Entry 5U1B (X-ray diffraction, 2.81 A resolution); this record covers chains B and D of the 8 polymer chains in the assembly.

Chain B (and D):
Molecule: MtrE protein, Ferritin chimera
Source organism: Neisseria gonorrhoeae
Notes: EC 1.16.3.2; chain D of this document is another copy of the same molecule, construct and numbering; everything in this record applies to it too
Reference sequence: chimeric construct of Q51006, O69434: residues -17 to -3 from Q51006 (Q51006_NEIGO) positions 317-331 (UniProt number = residue number + 334); residues 1-167 from O69434 positions 1-167 (same numbers)
Sequence (189 residues; row label = number of the first residue in the row; numbers below 1 keep their minus sign (Met-21 is residue -21)):
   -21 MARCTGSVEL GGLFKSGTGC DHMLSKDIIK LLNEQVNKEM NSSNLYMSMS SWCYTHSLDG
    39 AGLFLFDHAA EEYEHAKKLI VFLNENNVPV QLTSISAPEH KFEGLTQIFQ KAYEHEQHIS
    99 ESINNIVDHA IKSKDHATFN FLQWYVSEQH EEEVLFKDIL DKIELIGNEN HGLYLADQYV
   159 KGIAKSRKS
Not modelled in the structure: -21 to 0, 167
Differences from the reference sequence: initiating methionine (-21); expression tag (-20 to -18); linker (-2 to 0); conflict Ser125 (Ala in O69434)

How chain B and chain D interact:
Contacting residue pairs (17):
  Met1(B) with His128(D); Glu131(D)
  Glu63(B) with Val132(D)
  Asn64(B) with His128(D), hydrogen bond
  Asn65(B) with Asp136(D)
  Lys112(B) with Asp106(D)
  His114(B) with Asn102(D); Val105(D); Asp106(D), salt bridge; Ile109(D); Val124(D)
  Ala115(B) with Val124(D); His128(D)
  Phe117(B) with Phe117(D), hydrophobic
  Asn118(B) with Gln121(D), hydrogen bond (side chain-backbone); Ser125(D), hydrogen bond
  Gln121(B) with Gln121(D)
Other interface residues (no listed pair), chain D (14 interface residues in all): Lys135, Asp139

Overview:
10 residues of chain B face 14 of chain D across their interface, with 3 hydrogen bonds and 1 salt bridge.
Polar pairs include His114(B)-Asp106(D), Asn64(B)-His128(D) and Asn118(B)-Gln121(D).
Both chains are MtrE protein, Ferritin chimera (Neisseria gonorrhoeae). Entry 5U1B (Ferritin with Gc MtrE
loop2 inserted at the N-terminus) was determined by X-ray diffraction together with 5U1A from the same study.
